Entry 5FQQ (X-ray diffraction, 2.12 A resolution); this record covers chain A.

# Chain A
Name: GNCA4 lactamase
Source organism: Synthetic construct
Notes: EC 3.5.2.6
Amino-acid sequence (269 residues; row label = number of the first residue in the row; note: 3 numbers in that range are skipped by the numbering (no residue carries them; nothing is unmodelled there)):
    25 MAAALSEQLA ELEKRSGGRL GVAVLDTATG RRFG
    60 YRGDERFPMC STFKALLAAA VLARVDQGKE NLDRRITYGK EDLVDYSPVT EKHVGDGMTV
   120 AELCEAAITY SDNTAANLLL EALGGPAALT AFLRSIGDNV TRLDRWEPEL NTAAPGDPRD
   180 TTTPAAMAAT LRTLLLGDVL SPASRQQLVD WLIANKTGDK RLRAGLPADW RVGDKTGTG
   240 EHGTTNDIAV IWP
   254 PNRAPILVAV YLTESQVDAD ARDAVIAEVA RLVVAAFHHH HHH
Disordered / not traced: 25-26, 292-296
Residues lining bound ligands: 2-(2-methoxyethoxy)ethanol (PG0): D218, K219, A223
From the paper describing this entry:
  - mutagenesis - W229D: increased catalytic activity on Kemp elimination

# Summary
Chain A binds 2-(2-methoxyethoxy)ethanol. The paper reports that W229D increases catalytic activity on Kemp
elimination.
Chain A is GNCA4 lactamase (Synthetic construct); the structure, Last common ancestor of Gram-negative
bacteria (GNCA4) beta-lactamase class A, was determined by X-ray diffraction (same publication as 5FQM, 5FQI,
5FQJ, 5FQK and 4UHU).
